Entry 5JS9 (X-ray diffraction, 6.92 A resolution (low resolution: residue-level contacts below are approximate; hydrogen-bond / salt-bridge calls are withheld)); this record covers chains A and B of the 6 polymer chains in the assembly.

[Chain A]
Name: broadly neutralizing antibody PGT128 heavy chain
Source organism: Homo sapiens
Notes: antibody fragment or engineered binder
Amino-acid sequence (239 residues; row label = number of the first residue in the row; note: 14 numbers in that range are skipped by the numbering (no residue carries them; nothing is unmodelled there); a row labelled like 35A-35B holds insertion residues (35A, then the next letters in order)):
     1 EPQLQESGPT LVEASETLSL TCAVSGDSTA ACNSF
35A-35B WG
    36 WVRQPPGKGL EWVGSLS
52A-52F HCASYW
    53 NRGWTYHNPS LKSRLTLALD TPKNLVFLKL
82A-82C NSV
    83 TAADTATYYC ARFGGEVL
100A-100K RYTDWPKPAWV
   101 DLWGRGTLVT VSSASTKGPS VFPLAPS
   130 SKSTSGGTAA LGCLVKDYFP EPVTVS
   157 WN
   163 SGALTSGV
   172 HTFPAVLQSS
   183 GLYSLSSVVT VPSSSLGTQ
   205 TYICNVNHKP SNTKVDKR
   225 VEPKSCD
Unresolved in the structure: 1, 130-133, 228-231
Disulfides: Cys-22/Cys-92, Cys-32/Cys-52B, Cys-142/Cys-208

[Chain B]
Name: broadly neutralizing antibody PGT128 light chain
Source organism: Homo sapiens
Notes: antibody fragment or engineered binder
Amino-acid sequence (211 residues; numbered 1 to 215 plus 2 insertion-coded residues; 6 numbers in that range are skipped by the numbering (no residue carries them; nothing is unmodelled there); the number before each row is that of its first residue):
     1 QSALTQPPS
    11 ASGSPGQSIT ISCTGTS
    30 NNFVSWYQQH AGKAPKLVIY DVNKRPSGVP DRFSGSKSGN TASLTVSGLQ TDDEAVYYCG
    90 SLVGNW
   95A D
    96 VIFGGGTKLT V
  106A L
   107 GQPKAAPSVT LFPPSSEELQ ANKATLVCLI SDFYPGAVTV AWKADSSPVK AGVETTTPSK
   167 QS
   170 NNKYAASSYL SLTPEQWKSH RSYSCQVTHE G
   203 STVEKTVAPT ECS
Unresolved in the structure: 1-3, 212-215
Disulfides: Cys-23/Cys-88, Cys-134/Cys-194

[Interface between chain A and chain B]
Contacting residue pairs - 56 pairs, chain A then chain B:
  Gln-39(A) / Gln-38(B)
  Gln-39(A) / Tyr-87(B)
  Gly-42(A) / Thr-163(B)
  Lys-43(A) / Tyr-87(B)
  Gly-44(A) / Tyr-87(B)
  Leu-45(A) / Tyr-87(B)
  Leu-45(A) / Phe-98(B)
  Trp-47(A) / Asp-95A(B)
  Trp-47(A) / Val-96(B)
  Tyr-58(A) / Trp-95(B)
  Pro-61(A) / Asp-95A(B)
  Tyr-91(A) / Gln-38(B)
  Tyr-91(A) / Lys-42(B)
  Tyr-91(A) / Ala-43(B)
  Glu-98(A) / Phe-32(B)
  Trp-100E(A) / Asn-94(B)
  Trp-100E(A) / Trp-95(B)
  Lys-100G(A) / Leu-91(B)
  Lys-100G(A) / Asn-94(B)
  Pro-100H(A) / Leu-91(B)
  Ala-100I(A) / Phe-32(B)
  Ala-100I(A) / Leu-91(B)
  Ala-100I(A) / Val-96(B)
  Trp-100J(A) / Phe-32(B)
  Trp-100J(A) / Ser-34(B)
  Trp-100J(A) / Tyr-36(B)
  Trp-100J(A) / Leu-46(B)
  Trp-100J(A) / Asp-50(B)
  Val-100K(A) / Tyr-36(B)
  Val-100K(A) / Leu-46(B)
  Trp-103(A) / Tyr-36(B)
  Trp-103(A) / Pro-44(B)
  Gly-104(A) / Ala-43(B)
  Val-121(A) / Glu-123(B)
  Phe-122(A) / Ser-121(B)
  Phe-122(A) / Glu-123(B)
  Phe-122(A) / Glu-124(B)
  Pro-123(A) / Ser-121(B)
  Ala-125(A) / Phe-118(B)
  Pro-126(A) / Phe-118(B)
  Ala-139(A) / Phe-118(B)
  Lys-145(A) / Lys-129(B)
  His-172(A) / Gln-167(B)
  Phe-174(A) / Leu-135(B)
  Phe-174(A) / Ile-136(B)
  Phe-174(A) / Ala-174(B)
  Phe-174(A) / Ala-175(B)
  Phe-174(A) / Ser-176(B)
  Pro-175(A) / Ser-165(B)
  Val-177(A) / Thr-162(B)
  Val-177(A) / Tyr-178(B)
  Leu-178(A) / Glu-160(B)
  Ser-180(A) / Glu-160(B)
  Leu-187(A) / Tyr-178(B)
  Ser-188(A) / Tyr-178(B)
  Lys-221(A) / Glu-123(B)
Also at the interface, not in a pair above, chain A (45 interface residues in all): His-59, Phe-95, Pro-100F, Asp-101, Arg-105, Leu-124, Leu-140, Leu-143, Ala-176, Gln-179, Val-190
Also at the interface, not in a pair above, chain B (37 interface residues in all): Lys-45, Tyr-49, Gly-93, Ala-127, Ser-137

[Overview]
The interface between chain A and chain B involves 45 residues on one side and 37 on the other.
Chain A is broadly neutralizing antibody PGT128 heavy chain and chain B is broadly neutralizing antibody
PGT128 light chain, both from Homo sapiens; the structure, Uncleaved prefusion optimized gp140 trimer with an
engineered 8-residue HR1 turn bound to broadly neutralizing antibodies ..., was determined by X-ray
diffraction together with 5JSA from the same study.
